Entry 4I0S (X-ray diffraction, 1.98 A resolution); this record covers chain A.

# Chain A
Molecule: Tyrosine-protein kinase SYK
Organism: Homo sapiens
Notes: EC 2.7.10.2; fragment: protein kinase domain
Reference sequence: P43405 (KSYK_HUMAN); residue numbers follow UniProt; this construct covers 356-635
Sequence (291 residues; row label = number of the first residue in the row):
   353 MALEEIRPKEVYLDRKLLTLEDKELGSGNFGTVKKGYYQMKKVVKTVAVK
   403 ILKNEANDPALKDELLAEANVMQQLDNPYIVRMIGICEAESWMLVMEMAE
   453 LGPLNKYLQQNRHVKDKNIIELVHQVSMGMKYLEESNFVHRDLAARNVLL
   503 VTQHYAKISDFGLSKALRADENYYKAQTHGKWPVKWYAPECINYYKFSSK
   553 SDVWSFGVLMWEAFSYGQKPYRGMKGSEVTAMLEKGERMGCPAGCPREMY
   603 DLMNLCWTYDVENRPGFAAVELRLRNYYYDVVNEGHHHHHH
Not modelled in the structure: 353-362, 405-410, 529-532, 640-643
Sequence notes: expression tag (353-355, 636-643)
Residues lining bound ligands: 1B5 (2-(6-chloro-1-methyl-1H-indazol-3-yl)-N-(propan-2-yl)-5H-pyrrolo[2,3-b]pyrazine-7-carboxamide): L377, G378, S379, G380, V385, A400, V433, M448, E449, M450, A451, E452, G454, P455, K458, R498, N499, L501, S511, D512
UniProt features mapped onto this chain:
  - active site: D494 (Proton acceptor)
  - binding site (ATP): L377 to V385, K402
  - modified residue: Y364 (Phosphotyrosine), S379 (Phosphoserine), T384 (Phosphothreonine), Y484 (Phosphotyrosine), Y507 (Phosphotyrosine), Y525 (Phosphotyrosine), Y526 (Phosphotyrosine), T530 (Phosphothreonine), Y546 (Phosphotyrosine), S579 (Phosphoserine), T582 (Phosphothreonine), Y629 (Phosphotyrosine), Y630 (Phosphotyrosine), Y631 (Phosphotyrosine)
  - natural variant: M450 (M450I: In IMD82), S550 (S550F: In IMD82; S550Y: In IMD82)
  - mutagenesis: Y630 (Y630F: Loss of interaction with BLNK)

# Overview
Chain A binds compound 1B5. Curated annotation (UniProt) lists active-site residue D494, 10 ATP-binding
residues and one mutagenesis site.
Chain A is Tyrosine-protein kinase SYK (Homo sapiens); the structure, Crystal structure of spleen tyrosine
kinase complexed with 2-(6-Chloro-1-methyl-1H-indazol-3-yl)-5H-pyrrolo[2,3-b]pyrazine-7-carboxylic acid
isopropylamide, was determined by X-ray diffraction, deposited together with 4I0R and 4I0T.
